2IIE - chains D and A of the 4 polymer chains in the assembly; structure by X-ray diffraction, 2.41 A resolution.

== Chain D ==
Molecule: 15-nt DNA strand
Sequence (15 nucleotides; row label = number of the first residue in the row):
    15 GGCCAAAAAA GCATT
Ion coordination: Mn2+ site 1 near DA24 (its only coordinating residue here); Mn2+ site 2: DT28 (shared with Thr161(A) of chain A)

== Chain A ==
Molecule: Integration host factor
Source organism: Escherichia coli
Reference sequence: chimeric construct of P0A6X7, P0A6Y1: residues 47-138 from P0A6X7 (IHFA_ECOLI) positions 3-94 (UniProt number = residue number - 44); residues 4-41 from P0A6Y1 positions 2-39 (UniProt number = residue number - 2); residues 141-195 from P0A6Y1 positions 40-94 (UniProt number = residue number - 101)
Chain sequence (204 residues; numbered 1 to 204; the number before each row is that of its first residue):
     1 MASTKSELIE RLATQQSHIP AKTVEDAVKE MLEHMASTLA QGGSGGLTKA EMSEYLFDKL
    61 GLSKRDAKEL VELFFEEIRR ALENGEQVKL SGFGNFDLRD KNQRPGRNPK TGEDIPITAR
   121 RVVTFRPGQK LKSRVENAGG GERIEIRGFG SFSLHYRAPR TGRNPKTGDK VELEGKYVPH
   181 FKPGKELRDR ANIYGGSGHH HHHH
Differences from the reference sequence: expression tag (1-3, 196-204); linker (42-46, 139-140)
Ion coordination: Mn2+ site 1: Glu54, Asp58; Mn2+ site 2 near Asn84 (its only coordinating residue here); Mn2+ site 3 near His155 (its only coordinating residue here); Mn2+ site 4: Thr161 (shared with DT28(D) of chain D); Mn2+ site 5: Glu174 (shared with 1 residue of chain E)

== How chain D and chain A interact ==
Contacting residue pairs (11):
  DA23(D) with Ser91(A), phosphate contact; Gly92(A), hydrogen bond to the phosphate; Lys130(A), salt bridge to the phosphate
  DA24(D) with Gly92(A), hydrogen bond to the phosphate; Phe93(A), phosphate contact; Gln129(A), phosphate contact; Lys130(A), hydrogen bond to the phosphate
  DG25(D) with Lys89(A), phosphate contact; Asn95(A), hydrogen bond to the phosphate
  DT28(D) with Lys166(A), hydrogen bond to the base
  DT29(D) with Pro165(A), base contact
Interface residues without a listed pair, chain A (10 interface residues in all): Gly128

== Overview ==
Chain D and chain A form an interface of 5 and 10 residues respectively; the contacts include 5 hydrogen bonds
and 1 salt bridge. Polar contacts include DT28(D)-Lys166(A), DA23(D)-Gly92(A) and DA24(D)-Gly92(A). The Mn2+
site 4 is built by Thr161(A) and DT28(D).
Chain D is a 15-nt DNA strand and chain A is Integration host factor (Escherichia coli); the structure, single
chain Integration Host Factor protein (scIHF2) in complex with DNA, was determined by X-ray diffraction,
deposited together with 2IIF.
